6H6E - chains C and F of the 6 polymer chains in the assembly; structure by electron microscopy, 3.95 A resolution.

[Chain C]
Molecule: TcdA1
Source organism: Photorhabdus luminescens
UniProtKB: Q9RN43 (Q9RN43_PHOLU); numbering as in UniProt (aligned over 1-2516)
Chain sequence (2516 residues; numbered 1 to 2516; the number before each row is that of its first residue):
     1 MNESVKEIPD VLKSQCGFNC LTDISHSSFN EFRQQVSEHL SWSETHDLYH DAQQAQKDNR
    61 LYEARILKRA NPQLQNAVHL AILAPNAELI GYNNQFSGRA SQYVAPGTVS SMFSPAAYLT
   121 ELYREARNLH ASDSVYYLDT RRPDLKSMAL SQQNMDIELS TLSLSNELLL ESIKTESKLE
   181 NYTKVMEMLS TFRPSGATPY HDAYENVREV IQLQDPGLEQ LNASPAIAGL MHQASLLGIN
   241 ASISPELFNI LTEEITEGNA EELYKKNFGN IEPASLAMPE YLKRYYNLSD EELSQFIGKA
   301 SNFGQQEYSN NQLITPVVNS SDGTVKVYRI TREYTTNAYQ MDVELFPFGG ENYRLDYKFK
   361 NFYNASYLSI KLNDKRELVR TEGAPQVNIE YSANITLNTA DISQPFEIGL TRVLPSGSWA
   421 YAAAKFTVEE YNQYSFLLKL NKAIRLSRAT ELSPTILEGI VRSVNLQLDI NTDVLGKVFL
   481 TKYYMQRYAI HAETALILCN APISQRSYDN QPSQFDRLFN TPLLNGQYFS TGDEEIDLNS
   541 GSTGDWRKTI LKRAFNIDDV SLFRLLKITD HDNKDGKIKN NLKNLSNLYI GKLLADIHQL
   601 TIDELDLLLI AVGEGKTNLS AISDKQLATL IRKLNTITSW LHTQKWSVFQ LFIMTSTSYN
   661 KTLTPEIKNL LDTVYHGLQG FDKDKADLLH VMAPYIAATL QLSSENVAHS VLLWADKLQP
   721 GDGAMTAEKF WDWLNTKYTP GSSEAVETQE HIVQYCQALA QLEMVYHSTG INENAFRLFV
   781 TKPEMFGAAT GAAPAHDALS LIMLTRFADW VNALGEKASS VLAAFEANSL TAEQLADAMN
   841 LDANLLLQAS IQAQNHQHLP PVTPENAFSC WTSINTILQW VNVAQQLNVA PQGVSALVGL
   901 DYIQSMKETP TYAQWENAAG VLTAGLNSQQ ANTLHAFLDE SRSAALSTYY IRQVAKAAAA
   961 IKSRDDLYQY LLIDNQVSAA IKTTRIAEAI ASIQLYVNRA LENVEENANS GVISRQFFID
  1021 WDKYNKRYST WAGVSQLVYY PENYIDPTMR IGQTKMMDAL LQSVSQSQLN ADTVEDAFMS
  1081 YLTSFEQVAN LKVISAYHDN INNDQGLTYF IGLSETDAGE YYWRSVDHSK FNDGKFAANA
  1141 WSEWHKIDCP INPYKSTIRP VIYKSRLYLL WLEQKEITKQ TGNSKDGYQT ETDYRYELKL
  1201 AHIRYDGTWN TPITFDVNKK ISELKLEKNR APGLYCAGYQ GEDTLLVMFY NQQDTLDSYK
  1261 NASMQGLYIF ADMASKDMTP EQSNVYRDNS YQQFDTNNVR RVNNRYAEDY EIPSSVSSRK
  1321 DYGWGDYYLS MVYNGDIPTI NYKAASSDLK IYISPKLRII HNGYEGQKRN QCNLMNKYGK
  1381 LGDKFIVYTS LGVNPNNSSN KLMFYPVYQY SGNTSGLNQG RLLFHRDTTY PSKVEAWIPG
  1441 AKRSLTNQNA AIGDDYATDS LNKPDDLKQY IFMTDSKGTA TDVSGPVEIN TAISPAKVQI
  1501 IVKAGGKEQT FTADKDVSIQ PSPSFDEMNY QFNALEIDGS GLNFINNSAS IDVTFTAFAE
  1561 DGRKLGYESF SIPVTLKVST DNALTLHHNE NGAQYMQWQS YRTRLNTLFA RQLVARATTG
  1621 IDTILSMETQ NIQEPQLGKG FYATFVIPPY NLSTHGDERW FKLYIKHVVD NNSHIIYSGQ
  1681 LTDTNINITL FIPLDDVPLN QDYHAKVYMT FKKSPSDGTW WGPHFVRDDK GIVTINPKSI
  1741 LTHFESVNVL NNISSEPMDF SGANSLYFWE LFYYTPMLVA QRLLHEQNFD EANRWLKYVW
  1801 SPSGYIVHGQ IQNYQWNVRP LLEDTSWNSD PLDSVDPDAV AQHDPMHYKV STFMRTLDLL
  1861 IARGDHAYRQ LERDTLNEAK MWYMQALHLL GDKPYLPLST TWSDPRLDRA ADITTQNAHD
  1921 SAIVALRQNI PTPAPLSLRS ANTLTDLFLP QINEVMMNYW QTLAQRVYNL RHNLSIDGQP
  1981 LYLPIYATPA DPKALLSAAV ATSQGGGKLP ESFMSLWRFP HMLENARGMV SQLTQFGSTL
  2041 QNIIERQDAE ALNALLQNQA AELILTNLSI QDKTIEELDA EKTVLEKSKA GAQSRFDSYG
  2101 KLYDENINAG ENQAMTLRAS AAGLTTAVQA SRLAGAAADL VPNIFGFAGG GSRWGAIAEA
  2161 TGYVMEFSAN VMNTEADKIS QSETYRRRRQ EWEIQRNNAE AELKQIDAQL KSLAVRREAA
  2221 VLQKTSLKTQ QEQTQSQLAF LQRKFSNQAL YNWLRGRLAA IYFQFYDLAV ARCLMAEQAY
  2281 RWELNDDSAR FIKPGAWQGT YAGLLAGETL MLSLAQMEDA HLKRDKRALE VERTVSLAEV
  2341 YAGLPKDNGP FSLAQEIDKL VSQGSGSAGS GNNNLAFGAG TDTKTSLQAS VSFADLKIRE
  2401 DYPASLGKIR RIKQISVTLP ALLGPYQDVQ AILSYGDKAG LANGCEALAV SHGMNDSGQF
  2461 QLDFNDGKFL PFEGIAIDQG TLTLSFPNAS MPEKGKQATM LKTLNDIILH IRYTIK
Not modelled in the structure: 1-69, 1180-1189, 1923-1942

[Chain F]
Molecule: TcdB2, TccC3
Source organism: Photorhabdus luminescens
UniProtKB: chimeric construct of Q8GF99, Q8GF97: residues 1-1479 from Q8GF99 (Q8GF99_PHOLU) positions 1-1474 (offset varies); residues 1480-2439 from Q8GF97 positions 1-960 (UniProt number = residue number - 1479)
Chain sequence (2434 residues; numbered 1 to 2439; 5 numbers in that range are skipped by the numbering (no residue carries them; nothing is unmodelled there); the number before each row is that of its first residue):
     1 MQNSQDFSIT ELSLPKGGGA ITGMGEALTP TGPDGMAALS LPLPISAGRG YAPAFTLNYN
    61 SGAGNSPFGL GWDCNVMTIR RRTHFGVPHY DETDTFLGPE GEVLVVADQP RDESTLQGIN
   121 LGATFTVTGY RSRLESHFSR LEYWQPKTTG KTDFWLIYSP DGQVHLLGKS PQARISNPSQ
   181 TTQTAQWLLE ASVSSRGEQI YYQYRAEDDT GCEADEITHH LQATAQRYLH IVYYGNRTAS
   241 ETLPGLDGSA PSQADWLFYL VFDYGERSNN LKTPPAFSTT GSWLCRQDRF SRYEYGFEIR
   301 TRRLCRQVLM YHHLQALDSK ITEHNGPTLV SRLILNYDES AIASTLVFVR RVGHEQDGNV
   361 VTLPPLELAY QDFSPRHHAH WQPMDVLANF NAIQRWQLVD LKGEGLPGLL YQDKGAWWYR
   421 SAQRLGEIGS DAVTWEKMQP LSVIPSLQSN ASLVDINGDG QLDWVITGPG LRGYHSQRPD
   481 GSWTRFTPLN ALPVEYTHPR AQLADLMGAG LSDLVLIGPK SVRLYANTRD GFAKGKDVVQ
   541 SGDITLPVPG ADPRKLVAFS DVLGSGQAHL VEVSATKVTC WPNLGRGRFG QPITLPGFSQ
   601 PATEFNPAQV YLADLDGSGP TDLIYVHTNR LDIFLNKSGN GFAEPVTLRF PEGLRFDHTC
   661 QLQMADVQGL GVASLILSVP HMSPHHWRCD LTNMKPWLLN EMNNNMGVHH TLRYRSSSQF
   721 WLDEKAAALT TGQTPVCYLP FPIHTLWQTE TEDEISGNKL VTTLRYARGA WDGREREFRG
   781 FGYVEQTDSH QLAQGNAPER TPPALTKNWY ATGLPVIDNA LSTEYWRDDQ AFAGFSPRFT
   841 TWQDNKDVPL TPEDDNSRYW FNRALKGQLL RSELYGLDDS TNKHVPYTVT EFRSQVRRLQ
   901 HTDSRYPVLW SSVVESRNYH YERIASDPQC SQNITLSSDR FGQPLKQLSV QYPRRQQPAI
   961 NLYPDTLPDK LLANSYDDQQ RQLRLTYQQS SWHHLTNNTV RVLGLPDSTR SDIFTYGAEN
  1021 VPAGGLNLEL LSDKNSLIAD DKPREYLGQQ KTAYTDGQNT TPLQTPTRQA LIAFTETTVF
  1081 NQSTLSAFNG SIPSDKLSTT LEQAGYQQTN YLFPRTGEDK VWVAHHGYTD YGTAAQFWRP
  1141 QKQSNTQLTG KITLIWDANY CVVVQTRDAA GLTTSAKYDW RFLTPVQLTD INDNQHLITL
  1201 DALGRPITLR FWGTENGKMT GYSSPEKASF SPPSDVNAAI ELKKPLPVAQ CQVYAPESWM
  1261 PVLSQKTFNR LAEQDWQKLY NARIITEDGR ICTLAYRRWV QSQKAIPQLI SLLNNGPRLP
  1321 PHSLTLTTDR YDHDPEQQIR QQVVFSDGFG RLLQAAARHE AGMARQRNED GSLIINVQHT
  1381 ENRWAVTGRT EYDNKGQPIR TYQPYFLNDW RYVSNDSARQ EKEAYADTHV YDPIGREIKV
  1441 ITAKGWFRRT LFTPWFTVNE DENDTAAEVK
  1476 KVKMMKNIDP KLYQKTPTVS VYDNRGLIIR NIDFHRTTAN GDPDTRITRH QYDIHGHLNQ
  1536 SIDPRLYEAK QTNNTIKPNF LWQYDLTGNP LCTESIDAGR TVTLNDIEGR PLLTVTATGV
  1596 IQTRQYETSS LPGRLLSVAE QTPEEKTSRI TERLIWAGNT EAEKDHNLAG QCVRHYDTAG
  1656 VTRLESLSLT GTVLSQSSQL LIDTQEANWT GDNETVWQNM LADDIYTTLS TFDATGALLT
  1716 QTDAKGNIQR LAYDVAGQLN GSWLTLKGQT EQVIIKSLTY SAAGQKLREE HGNDVITEYS
  1776 YEPETQRLIG IKTRRPSDTK VLQDLRYEYD PVGNVISIRN DAEATRFWHN QKVMPENTYT
  1836 YDSLYQLISA TGREMANIGQ QSHQFPSPAL PSDNNTYTNY TRTYTYDRGG NLTKIQHSSP
  1896 ATQNNYTTNI TVSNRSNRAV LSTLTEDPAQ VDALFDAGGH QNTLISGQNL NWNTRGELQQ
  1956 VTLVKRDKGA NDDREWYRYS GDGRRMLKIN EQQASNNAQT QRVTYLPNLE LRLTQNSTAT
  2016 TEDLQVITVG EAGRAQVRVL HWESGKPEDI DNNQLRYSYD NLIGSSQLEL DSEGQIISEE
  2076 EYYPYGGTAL WAARNQTEAS YKTIRYSGKE RDATGLYYYG YRYYQPWIGR WLSSDPAGTI
  2136 DGLNLYRMVR NNPVTLLDPD GLMPTIAERI AALKKNKVTD SAPSPANATN VAINIRPPVA
  2196 PKPSLPKAST SSQPTTHPIG AANIKPTTSG SSIVAPLSPV GNKSTSEISL PESAQSSSSS
  2256 TTSTNLQKKS FTLYRADNRS FEEMQSKFPE GFKAWTPLDT KMARQFASIF IGQKDTSNLP
  2316 KETVKNISTW GAKPKLKDLS NYIKYTKDKS TVWVSTAINT EAGGQSSGAP LHKIDMDLYE
  2376 FAIDGQKLNP LPEGRTKNMV PSLLLDTPQI ETSSIIALNH GPVNDAEISF LTTIPLKNVK
  2436 PHKR
Not modelled in the structure: 1476-1481, 2158-2439

[Interface between chain C and chain F]
Contacting residue pairs - 22 pairs, chain C then chain F:
  Thr2418(C) - Asp413(F)
  Pro2420(C) - Tyr411(F)
  Pro2420(C) - Asp413(F)
  Ala2421(C) - Tyr411(F)  hydrogen bond (backbone-side chain)
  Ala2421(C) - Met438(F)  hydrophobic
  Leu2423(C) - Gln394(F)  hydrogen bond (backbone-side chain)
  Gly2424(C) - Gln394(F)
  Gly2424(C) - Pro684(F)
  Pro2425(C) - Asn391(F)
  Pro2425(C) - Ile393(F)  hydrophobic
  Pro2425(C) - Gln394(F)
  Tyr2426(C) - Pro680(F)
  Tyr2426(C) - His681(F)
  Tyr2426(C) - Met682(F)
  Gln2427(C) - Ser683(F)
  Met2454(C) - Gln394(F)
  Met2454(C) - Tyr411(F)
  Asn2455(C) - Lys414(F)
  Asn2505(C) - Trp418(F)
  Asn2505(C) - Met438(F)
  His2510(C) - Lys414(F)
  Arg2512(C) - Lys414(F)
Other interface residues (no listed pair), chain C (14 interface residues in all): Glu2332
Other interface residues (no listed pair), chain F (17 interface residues in all): Asn389, Trp396, Lys437, Thr659

[In short]
14 residues of chain C and 17 residues of chain F are in contact; the contacts include 2 hydrogen bonds. Polar
pairs include Ala2421(C)-Tyr411(F) and Leu2423(C)-Gln394(F).
Chain C is TcdA1 and chain F is TcdB2, TccC3, both from Photorhabdus luminescens; the structure, PTC3
holotoxin complex from Photorhabdus luminecens in prepore state (TcdA1, TcdB2, TccC3), was determined by
electron microscopy, deposited together with 6H6F and 6H6G.
